9BUO - chains G and H of the 8 polymer chains in the assembly; structure by electron microscopy, 3.68 A resolution.

[Chain G (and H)]
Molecule: Light-independent protochlorophyllide reductase iron-sulfur ATP-binding protein
Organism: Cereibacter sphaeroides
Notes: EC 1.3.7.7; chain H of this document is another copy of the same molecule, construct and numbering; everything in this record applies to it too
UniProtKB: Q9RFD6 (BCHL_RHOS4); numbering as in UniProt (aligned over 1-297)
Amino-acid sequence (318 residues; row label = number of the first residue in the row; numbers below 1 keep their minus sign (Met-20 is residue -20)):
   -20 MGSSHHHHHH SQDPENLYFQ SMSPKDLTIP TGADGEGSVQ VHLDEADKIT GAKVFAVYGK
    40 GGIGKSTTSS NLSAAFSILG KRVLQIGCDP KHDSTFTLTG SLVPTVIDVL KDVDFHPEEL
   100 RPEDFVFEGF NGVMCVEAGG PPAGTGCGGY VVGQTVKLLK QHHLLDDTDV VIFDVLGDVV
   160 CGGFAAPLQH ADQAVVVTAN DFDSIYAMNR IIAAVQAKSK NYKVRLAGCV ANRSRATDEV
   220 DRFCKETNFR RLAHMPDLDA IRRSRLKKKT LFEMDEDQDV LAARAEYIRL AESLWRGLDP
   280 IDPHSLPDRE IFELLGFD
Not modelled in the structure: -20 to 31, 296-297 (chain H: -20 to 30, 293-297)
Construct notes: initiating methionine (-20); expression tag (-19 to 0); variant Glu289 (Asp in Q9RFD6)
Metal / ion sites: 4Fe-4S cluster Fe: Cys160, Gly161 (shared with Cys160(H) of chain H)
Small-molecule neighbours: 4Fe-4S cluster (SF4): Tyr129, Val131, Cys160, Gly161, Gly162, Phe163

[Chain G / chain H interface]
Pairs across the interface - 40 pairs, chain G then chain H:
  Lys39(G) - Lys39(H)
  Gly41(G) - Asp182(H)  hydrogen bond (backbone-side chain)
  Ile42(G) - Asp182(H)  hydrogen bond (backbone-side chain)
  Pro69(G) - Tyr185(H)  hydrogen bond (backbone-side chain)
  Lys70(G) - Tyr185(H)
  His71(G) - Glu292(H)  salt bridge
  Phe75(G) - Glu292(H)
  Leu81(G) - Glu292(H)
  Pro121(G) - Arg189(H)
  Ala122(G) - Ala192(H)
  Ala122(G) - Ser284(H)
  Gly123(G) - Ala192(H)
  Gly123(G) - Ser284(H)
  Gly123(G) - Pro286(H)
  Thr124(G) - Pro286(H)
  Val130(G) - Val159(H)
  Val130(G) - Cys160(H)  hydrophobic
  Val158(G) - Val158(H)  hydrophobic
  Val159(G) - Val158(H)
  Val159(G) - Phe163(H)
  Cys160(G) - Cys160(H)  hydrogen bond
  Cys160(G) - Phe163(H)  hydrophobic
  Phe163(G) - Val158(H)  hydrophobic
  Phe181(G) - Lys70(H)
  Asp182(G) - Gly40(H)
  Asp182(G) - Gly41(H)
  Asp182(G) - Lys70(H)  salt bridge
  Tyr185(G) - Pro69(H)
  Tyr185(G) - Lys70(H)
  Arg189(G) - Pro120(H)  hydrogen bond (side chain-backbone)
  Arg189(G) - Pro121(H)
  Arg189(G) - Ala122(H)
  Arg189(G) - Gly123(H)
  Ala192(G) - Ala122(H)  hydrophobic
  Ala193(G) - Ala122(H)
  Ala196(G) - Ala122(H)
  Ala196(G) - Gly123(H)
  Lys197(G) - Gly123(H)
  Leu245(G) - Glu292(H)
  Leu293(G) - Ser243(H)
Interface residues without a listed pair, chain G (32 interface residues in all): Gly40, Gly43, Asp157, Gly161, Gly295
Interface residues without a listed pair, chain H (28 interface residues in all): Ile42, Asp72, Gly127, Ala193, Ala196, Arg242, Arg288

[Summary]
Chain G and chain H form an interface of 32 and 28 residues respectively, with 5 hydrogen bonds and 2 salt
bridges. Among the polar pairs are His71(G)-Glu292(H), Asp182(G)-Lys70(H) and Gly41(G)-Asp182(H). Bound to
chain G: 4Fe-4S cluster.
Both chains are Light-independent protochlorophyllide reductase iron-sulfur ATP-binding protein (Cereibacter
sphaeroides). Entry 9BUO (CryoEM structure of DPOR in the presence of ADP-AlF3) was determined by electron
microscopy (same publication as 9E7H, 9EFU, 8VQH, 8VQI and 8VQJ).
